Entry 7R06 (electron microscopy, 2.27 A resolution); this record covers chains A and E of the 12 polymer chains in the assembly.

== Chain A (and E) ==
Molecule: AbiK
Source organism: Lactococcus lactis
Notes: chain E of this document is another copy of the same molecule, construct and numbering; everything in this record applies to it too
UniProtKB: Q48614 (Q48614_9LACT); residue numbers follow UniProt; this construct covers 1-599
Sequence (601 residues; each row starts with the number of its first residue; numbers below 1 keep their minus sign (Gly-1 is residue -1)):
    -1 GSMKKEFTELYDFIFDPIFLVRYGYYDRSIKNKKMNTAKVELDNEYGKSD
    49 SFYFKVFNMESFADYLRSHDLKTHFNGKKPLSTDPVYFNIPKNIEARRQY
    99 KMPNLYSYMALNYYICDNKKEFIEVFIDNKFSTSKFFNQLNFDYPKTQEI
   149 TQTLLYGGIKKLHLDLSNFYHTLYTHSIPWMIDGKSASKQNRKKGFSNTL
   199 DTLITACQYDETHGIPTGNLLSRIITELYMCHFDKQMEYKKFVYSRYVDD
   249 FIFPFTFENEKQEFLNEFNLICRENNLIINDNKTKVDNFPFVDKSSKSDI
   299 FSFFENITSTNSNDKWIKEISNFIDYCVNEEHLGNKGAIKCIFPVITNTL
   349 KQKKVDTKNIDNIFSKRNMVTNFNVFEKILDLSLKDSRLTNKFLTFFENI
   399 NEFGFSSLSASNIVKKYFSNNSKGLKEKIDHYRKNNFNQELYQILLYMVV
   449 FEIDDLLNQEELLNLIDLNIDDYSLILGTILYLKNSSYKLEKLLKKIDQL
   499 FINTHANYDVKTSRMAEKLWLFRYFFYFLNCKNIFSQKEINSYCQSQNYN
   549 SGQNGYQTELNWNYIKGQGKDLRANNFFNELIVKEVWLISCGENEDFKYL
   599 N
Disordered / not traced: -1, 189-190
Modified positions: Tyr44 (O-phosphotyrosine; PTR)
Differences from the reference sequence: expression tag (-1 to 0)
From the paper describing this entry:
  - binding site for the 12-nt DNA strand: Tyr44, Tyr142, Tyr245, Phe299
  - mutagenesis - Y44F, T151W/T369W, D247N: abolished catalytic activity
  - mutagenesis - Y142A, Y245A, K295A, F299A: decreased catalytic activity
  - mutagenesis - D141A, T145A: unchanged catalytic activity

== Chain A / chain E interface ==
Contacting residue pairs (48):
  Asp82(A) with Lys187(E), salt bridge
  Asn87(A) with Arg271(E)
  Asn166(A) with Ile276(E)
  Thr170(A) with His211(E); Ile276(E)
  Tyr172(A) with Glu209(E); Thr210(E), hydrogen bond (side chain-backbone); His211(E)
  Trp178(A) with Glu209(E)
  Ser184(A) with Asn505(E), hydrogen bond
  Lys187(A) with Asp82(E), salt bridge; Tyr207(E); Asn505(E); Tyr506(E)
  Gln188(A) with Tyr506(E); Asp507(E)
  Tyr207(A) with Lys187(E)
  Glu209(A) with Tyr172(E); Trp178(E)
  Thr210(A) with Tyr172(E), hydrogen bond (backbone-side chain); Thr210(E), hydrogen bond
  His211(A) with Thr170(E); Tyr172(E); Asn274(E)
  Asn264(A) with His429(E); Asn433(E)
  Leu268(A) with Lys432(E); Asn433(E); Asn434(E)
  Arg271(A) with Asn87(E); Asn433(E), hydrogen bond (side chain-backbone); Asn434(E), hydrogen bond (side chain-backbone)
  Asn274(A) with His211(E)
  Ile276(A) with Asn166(E); Thr170(E)
  Asn280(A) with Asn280(E), hydrogen bond
  His429(A) with Asn264(E)
  Lys432(A) with Leu268(E)
  Asn433(A) with Asn264(E), hydrogen bond; Leu268(E); Arg271(E), hydrogen bond (backbone-side chain)
  Asn434(A) with Leu268(E); Arg271(E), hydrogen bond (backbone-side chain)
  Asn505(A) with Ser184(E), hydrogen bond; Lys187(E)
  Tyr506(A) with Lys187(E); Gln188(E)
  Asp507(A) with Gln188(E)
Other interface residues (no listed pair), chain A (29 interface residues in all): Gln97, Asp208, Asn436
Other interface residues (no listed pair), chain E (29 interface residues in all): Gln97, Asp208, Asn436

== In short ==
The chain A/chain E interface involves 29 residues from each chain; the contacts include 11 hydrogen bonds and
2 salt bridges. Polar pairs include Asp82(A)-Lys187(E), Tyr172(A)-Thr210(E) and Ser184(A)-Asn505(E). The paper
reports a binding site for the 12-nt DNA strand at Tyr44(A), Tyr142(A) and Tyr245(A) among others; Y142A,
Y245A and K295A of chain A, among others, reduce catalytic activity; 9 substitutions were tested in all.
Both chains are AbiK (Lactococcus lactis). Entry 7R06 (Abortive infection DNA polymerase AbiK from Lactococcus
lactis) was determined by electron microscopy (same publication as 7R07, 7R08 and 7Z0Z).
